7ZKO - chains H and B of the 4 polymer chains in the assembly; structure by X-ray diffraction, 2.50 A resolution.

# Chain H
Protein: Thrombin heavy chain
From: Homo sapiens
Notes: EC 3.4.21.5
UniProtKB: P00734 (THRB_HUMAN); the construct lacks a stretch of the UniProt sequence and is renumbered around it, so the offset changes along the chain: 16-36 = UniProt 364-384; 37-60 = UniProt 386-409; 61-77 = UniProt 419-435; 78-97 = UniProt 437-456; 6 more segments
Sequence (259 residues; numbered 16 to 247 plus 31 insertion-coded residues; 4 numbers in that range are skipped by the numbering (no residue carries them; nothing is unmodelled there); the number before each row is that of its first residue; a row labelled like 60A-60I holds insertion residues (60A, then the next letters in order)):
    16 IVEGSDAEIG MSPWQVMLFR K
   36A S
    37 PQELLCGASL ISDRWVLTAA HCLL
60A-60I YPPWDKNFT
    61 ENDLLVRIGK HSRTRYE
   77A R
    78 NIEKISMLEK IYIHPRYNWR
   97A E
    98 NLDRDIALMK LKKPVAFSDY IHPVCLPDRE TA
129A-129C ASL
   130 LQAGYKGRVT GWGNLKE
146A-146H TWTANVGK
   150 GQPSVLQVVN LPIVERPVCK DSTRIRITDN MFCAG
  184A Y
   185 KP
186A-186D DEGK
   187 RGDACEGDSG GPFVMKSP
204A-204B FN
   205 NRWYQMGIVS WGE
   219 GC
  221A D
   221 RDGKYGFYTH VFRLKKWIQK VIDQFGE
Not modelled in the structure: 146A-146H, 246-247
Disulfide bonds: Cys42-Cys58, Cys168-Cys182, Cys191-Cys220
Glycans and other covalent adducts: compound 0G6 linked to His57, Ser195
Swiss-Prot annotation at these positions:
  - region: Ala183 to Val200 (High affinity receptor-binding region which is also known as the TP508 peptide)
  - active site (Charge relay system): His57, Asp102, Ser195
  - glycosylation: Asn60G (N-linked (GlcNAc...) (complex) asparagine)
Reported in the primary citation:
  - binding site for TBA-NNp/DDp (chain B): Arg93, Asn95, Trp96, Arg97

# Chain B
Molecule: TBA-NNp/DDp
Sequence (15 nucleotides; row label = number of the first residue in the row):
     1 GGTTGGTGTG GTTGG
Not modelled in the structure: 1, 6-10, 15

# Interface between chain H and chain B
Contacting residue pairs - 21 pairs, chain H then chain B:
  Tyr89(H) with DT3(B), base contact
  Ile90(H) with DT3(B), hydrogen bond to the base
  His91(H) with DG5(B), salt bridge to the phosphate
  Pro92(H) with DT3(B), base contact; DT4(B), base contact
  Arg93(H) with DT4(B), hydrogen bond to the base; DG5(B), hydrogen bond to the base; DG11(B), base contact; DT12(B), base contact; DT13(B), hydrogen bond to the base
  Tyr94(H) with DT12(B), hydrogen bond to the base
  Asn95(H) with DT12(B), base contact
  Trp96(H) with DT12(B), hydrogen bond to the base
  Arg97(H) with DG11(B), hydrogen bond to the phosphate; DT12(B), salt bridge to the phosphate
  Trp237(H) with DT3(B), hydrogen bond to the base; DT4(B), sugar contact
  Lys240(H) with DT3(B), salt bridge to the phosphate; DT4(B), salt bridge to the phosphate
  Val241(H) with DT3(B), sugar contact
  Gln244(H) with DT3(B), sugar contact
Other interface residues (no listed pair), chain H (16 interface residues in all): Ile88, Arg101, Phe245

# Overview
Chain H and chain B form an interface of 16 and 6 residues respectively; the contacts include 8 hydrogen bonds
and 4 salt bridges. Polar pairs include Ile90(H)-DT3(B), Arg93(H)-DT4(B) and Arg93(H)-DG5(B). UniProt lists 3
active-site residues on chain H. From the paper: a binding site for TBA-NNp/DDp (chain B) at Arg93(H),
Asn95(H) and Trp96(H) among others.
Here chain H is Thrombin heavy chain (Homo sapiens) and chain B is TBA-NNp/DDp. Entry 7ZKO (X-ray structure of
the complex between human alpha thrombin and a pseudo-cyclic thrombin binding aptamer (TBA-NNp/DDp) ...) was
determined by X-ray diffraction together with 7ZKL, 7ZKM and 7ZKN from the same study.
